Entry 6H8K (X-ray diffraction, 3.79 A resolution); this record covers chains C and G of the 73 polymer chains in the assembly.

Chain C:
Name: NUCM protein
Source organism: Yarrowia lipolytica
Notes: EC 1.6.99.3
UniProtKB: Q9UUU1 (Q9UUU1_YARLL); numbering as in UniProt (aligned over 83-465)
Sequence (383 residues; each row starts with the number of its first residue):
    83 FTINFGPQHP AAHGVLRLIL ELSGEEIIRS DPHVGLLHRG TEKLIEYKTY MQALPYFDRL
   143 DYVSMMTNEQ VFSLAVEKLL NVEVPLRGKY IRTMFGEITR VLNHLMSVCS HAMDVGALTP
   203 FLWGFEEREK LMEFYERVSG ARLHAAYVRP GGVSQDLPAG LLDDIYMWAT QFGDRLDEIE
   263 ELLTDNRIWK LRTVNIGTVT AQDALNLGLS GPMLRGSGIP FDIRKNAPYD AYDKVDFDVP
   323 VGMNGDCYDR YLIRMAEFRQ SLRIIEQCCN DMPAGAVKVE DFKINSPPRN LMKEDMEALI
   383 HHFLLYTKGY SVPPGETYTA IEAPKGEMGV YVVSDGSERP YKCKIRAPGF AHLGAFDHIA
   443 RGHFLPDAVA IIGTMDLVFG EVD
Unresolved in the structure: 120-125, 223-228, 302-303

Chain G:
Name: NUGM protein
Source organism: Yarrowia lipolytica
Notes: EC 1.6.99.3
UniProtKB: Q9UUU0 (Q9UUU0_YARLL); residues 69-209 carry their UniProt numbers (69 of 133 residues fall inside the UniProt entry; the rest is not from it)
Sequence (133 residues; numbered 69 to 209; 8 numbers in that range are skipped by the numbering (no residue carries them; nothing is unmodelled there); the number before each row is that of its first residue; X marks 64 residues of unknown identity (built as UNK)):
    69 SDLHQYAKYI MAALPKYIQG FSXXXXXXXX XXXXXXXXXX XXXXXXXXXX XXXXXXX
   128 XXXXXXXXXX X
   145 XXXXXXXXXX XXXXXXXXTP VPSITCLYEG ANWFEREAYD MYGVFFEGHP DLRRIMTDYG
   205 FEGHP

How chain C and chain G interact:
Contacting residue pairs - 27 pairs, chain C then chain G:
  D113(C) with R197(G), salt bridge
  P114(C) with W177(G), hydrophobic
  H115(C) with W177(G); R180(G), hydrogen bond (backbone-side chain); R197(G), hydrogen bond; R198(G)
  V116(C) with I199(G)
  G117(C) with I199(G); M200(G)
  L118(C) with M200(G)
  N288(C) with L171(G); Y172(G); E173(G), hydrogen bond (backbone-backbone); G174(G), hydrogen bond (backbone-backbone)
  L289(C) with E173(G); G174(G)
  K424(C) with Y186(G)
  K426(C) with Y186(G), hydrogen bond
  F432(C) with W177(G); F178(G), hydrophobic; E181(G); I199(G), hydrophobic
  L435(C) with W177(G)
  G436(C) with W177(G)
  H440(C) with E173(G), salt bridge
  D465(C) with E181(G); M200(G)
Also at the interface, not in a pair above, chain C (28 interface residues in all): K160, N163, D285, L287, G290, N308, E398, T399, Y400, E409, Y413, R428, V464
Also at the interface, not in a pair above, chain G (14 interface residues in all): P209

In short:
The interface between chain C and chain G involves 28 residues on one side and 14 on the other; the contacts
include 5 hydrogen bonds and 2 salt bridges. Among the polar pairs are D113(C)-R197(G), H440(C)-E173(G) and
H115(C)-R180(G).
Chain C is NUCM protein and chain G is NUGM protein, both from Yarrowia lipolytica; the structure, Crystal
structure of a variant (Q133C in PSST) of Yarrowia lipolytica complex I, was determined by X-ray diffraction.
